7PVX - chains A and B; structure by X-ray diffraction, 1.43 A resolution.

Chain A:
Molecule: Isoform 1 of Proto-oncogene tyrosine-protein kinase Src
Source organism: Gallus gallus
Notes: EC 2.7.10.2
UniProtKB: P00523-1 (SRC-1_CHICK); residues 82-141 here = UniProt positions 82-141
Amino-acid sequence (60 residues; row label = number of the first residue in the row):
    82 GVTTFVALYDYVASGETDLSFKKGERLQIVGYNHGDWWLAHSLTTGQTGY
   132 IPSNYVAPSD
Construct notes: engineered mutation Val93 (Glu in P00523-1), Ala94 (Ser in P00523-1), Ser95 (Arg in P00523-1), Gly96 (Thr in P00523-1), Gly112 (Asn in P00523-1), Tyr113 (Asn in P00523-1), Asn114 (Thr in P00523-1), His115 (Glu in P00523-1)

Chain B:
Molecule: VSL12 peptide
Amino-acid sequence (12 residues; numbered 1 to 12; the number before each row is that of its first residue):
     1 VSLARRPLPPLP

Chain A / chain B interface:
Contacting residue pairs (29):
  Tyr90(A) with Leu11(B), hydrophobic; Pro12(B), hydrophobic
  Tyr92(A) with Pro9(B), hydrophobic
  Thr98(A) with Arg6(B)
  Asp99(A) with Arg6(B), salt bridge
  His115(A) with Val1(B); Ala4(B); Arg5(B)
  Gly116(A) with Ala4(B)
  Asp117(A) with Ala4(B), hydrogen bond (backbone-backbone); Leu8(B)
  Trp118(A) with Leu3(B); Ala4(B), hydrogen bond (backbone-backbone); Arg6(B), hydrogen bond (side chain-backbone); Pro7(B), hydrogen bond (side chain-backbone); Leu8(B); Pro9(B)
  Tyr131(A) with Leu3(B), hydrophobic; Arg6(B)
  Pro133(A) with Leu8(B), hydrophobic; Pro9(B)
  Ser134(A) with Leu8(B)
  Asn135(A) with Leu8(B); Pro9(B), hydrogen bond (side chain-backbone); Leu11(B)
  Tyr136(A) with Pro9(B), hydrophobic; Pro10(B), hydrogen bond (side chain-backbone); Leu11(B); Pro12(B)

In short:
13 residues of chain A face 11 of chain B across their interface, with 6 hydrogen bonds and 1 salt bridge.
Polar contacts include Asp99(A)-Arg6(B), Trp118(A)-Arg6(B) and Trp118(A)-Pro7(B).
Chain A is Isoform 1 of Proto-oncogene tyrosine-protein kinase Src (Gallus gallus) and chain B is VSL12
peptide; the structure, Crystal structure of the c-Src SH3 domain mutant
E93V-S94A-R95S-T96G-N112G-N113Y-T114N-E115H in complex with the synthetic peptide VSL12, was determined by
X-ray diffraction.
